Entry 7VRP (electron microscopy, 3.80 A resolution); this record covers chains C and G of the 13 polymer chains in the assembly.

Chain C (and G):
Molecule: Structural polyprotein
Source organism: Avian infectious bursal disease virus
Notes: EC 3.4.21.-; chain G of this document is another copy of the same molecule, construct and numbering; everything in this record applies to it too
Reference sequence: Q6SZ77 (Q6SZ77_IBDV); numbering as in UniProt (aligned over 1-441)
Amino-acid sequence (441 residues; numbered 1 to 441; the number before each row is that of its first residue):
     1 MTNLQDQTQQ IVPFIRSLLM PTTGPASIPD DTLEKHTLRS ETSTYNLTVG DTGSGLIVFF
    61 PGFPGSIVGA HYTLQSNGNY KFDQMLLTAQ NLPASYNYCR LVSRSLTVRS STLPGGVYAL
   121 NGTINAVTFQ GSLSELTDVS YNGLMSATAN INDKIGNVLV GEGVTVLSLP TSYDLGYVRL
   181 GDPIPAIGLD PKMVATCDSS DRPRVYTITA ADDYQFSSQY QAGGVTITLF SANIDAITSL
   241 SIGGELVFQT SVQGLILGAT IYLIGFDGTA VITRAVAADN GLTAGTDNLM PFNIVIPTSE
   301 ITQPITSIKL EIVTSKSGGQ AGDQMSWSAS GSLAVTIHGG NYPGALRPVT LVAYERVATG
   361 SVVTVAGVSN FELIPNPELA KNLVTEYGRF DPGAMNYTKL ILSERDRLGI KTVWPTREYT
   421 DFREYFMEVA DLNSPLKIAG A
Not modelled in the structure: 1-11, 428-441 (chain G: 1, 6-11, 428-441)

Chain C / chain G interface:
Residue-residue contacts - 5 pairs, chain C then chain G:
  S217(C) - S217(G)
  Q219(C) - Q324(G)  hydrogen bond
  Q324(C) - S217(G)
  Q324(C) - Q219(G)
  Q324(C) - Q324(G)  hydrogen bond
Interface residues without a listed pair, chain C (4 interface residues in all): S218
Interface residues without a listed pair, chain G (4 interface residues in all): S218

Summary:
The chain C/chain G interface involves 4 residues from each chain, with 2 hydrogen bonds. Polar pairs include
Q219(C)-Q324(G) and Q324(C)-Q324(G).
Both chains are Structural polyprotein (Avian infectious bursal disease virus). Entry 7VRP (Structure of
infectious bursal disease virus Gx strain) was determined by electron microscopy (same publication as 7VRN).
